Entry 6IEG (X-ray diffraction, 3.55 A resolution); this record covers chain B.

# Chain B
Protein: Exosome RNA helicase MTR4
Source organism: Homo sapiens
Notes: EC 3.6.4.13
Reference sequence: P42285 (MTREX_HUMAN); numbering as in UniProt (aligned over 71-1042)
Amino-acid sequence (1002 residues; numbered 41 to 1042; the number before each row is that of its first residue):
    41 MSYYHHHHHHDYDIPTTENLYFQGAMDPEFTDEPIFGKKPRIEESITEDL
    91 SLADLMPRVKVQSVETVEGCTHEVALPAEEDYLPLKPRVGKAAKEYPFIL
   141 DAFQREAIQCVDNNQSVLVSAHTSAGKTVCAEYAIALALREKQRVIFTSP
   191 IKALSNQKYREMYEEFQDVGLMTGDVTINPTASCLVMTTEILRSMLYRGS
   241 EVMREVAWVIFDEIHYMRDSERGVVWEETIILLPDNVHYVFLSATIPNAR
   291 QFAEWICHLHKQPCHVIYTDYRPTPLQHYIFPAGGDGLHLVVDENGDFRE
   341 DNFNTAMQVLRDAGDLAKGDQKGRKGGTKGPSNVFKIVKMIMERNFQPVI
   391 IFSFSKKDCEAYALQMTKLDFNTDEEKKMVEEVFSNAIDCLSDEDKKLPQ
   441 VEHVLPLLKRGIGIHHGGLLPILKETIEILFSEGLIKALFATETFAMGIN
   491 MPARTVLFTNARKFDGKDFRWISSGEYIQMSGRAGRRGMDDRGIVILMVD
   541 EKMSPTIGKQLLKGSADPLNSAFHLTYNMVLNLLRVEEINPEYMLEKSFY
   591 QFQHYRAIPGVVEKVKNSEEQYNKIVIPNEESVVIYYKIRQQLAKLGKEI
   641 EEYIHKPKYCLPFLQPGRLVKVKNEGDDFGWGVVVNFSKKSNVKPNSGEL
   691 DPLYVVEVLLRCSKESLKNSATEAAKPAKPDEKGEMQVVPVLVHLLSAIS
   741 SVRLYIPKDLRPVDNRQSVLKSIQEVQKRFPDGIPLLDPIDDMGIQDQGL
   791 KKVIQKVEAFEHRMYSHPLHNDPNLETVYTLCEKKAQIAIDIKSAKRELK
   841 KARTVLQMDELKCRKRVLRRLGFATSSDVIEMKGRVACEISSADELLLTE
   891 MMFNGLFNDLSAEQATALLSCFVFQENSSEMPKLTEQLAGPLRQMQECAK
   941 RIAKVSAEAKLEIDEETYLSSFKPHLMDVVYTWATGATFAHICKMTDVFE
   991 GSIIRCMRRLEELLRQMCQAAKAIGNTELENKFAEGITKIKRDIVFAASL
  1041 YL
Not modelled in the structure: 41-92, 353-371, 682-690, 711-713, 841-843, 1038-1042
Sequence notes: initiating methionine (41); expression tag (42-70)
Small-molecule neighbours: ADP (adenosine-5'-diphosphate): Phe-138, Ile-139, Asp-141, His-162, Thr-163, Ser-164, Ala-165, Gly-166, Lys-167, Thr-168, Tyr-311, Pro-313, Arg-527
Swiss-Prot annotation at these positions:
  - motif: Asp-252 to His-255 (DEIH box)
  - binding site (ATP): Ile-139, Ala-161 to Thr-168
  - modified residue: Lys-78 (N6-acetyllysine)
  - cross-link (Glycyl lysine isopeptide (Lys-Gly)): Lys-358 (interchain with G-Cter in SUMO2), Lys-684 (interchain with G-Cter in SUMO2), Lys-723 (interchain with G-Cter in SUMO2)
  - mutagenesis: Glu-253 (E253Q: Abolishes RNA helicase activity), Arg-658 (R658A: Decreased interaction with NRDE2), Glu-697 (E697R: Decreased interaction with NRDE2), Arg-743 (R743E: Decreased interaction with NRDE2. Impairs the binding of both NVL and NOP53), Phe-989 to Glu-990 (Loss of interaction with NRDE2)
What the authors report for this chain:
  - mutagenesis - F989A/E990K: increased binding to ZCCHC8

# In short
Bound to chain B: ADP. Curated annotation (UniProt) lists 9 ATP-binding residues and 6 mutagenesis sites. From
the paper: F989A/E990K increase binding to ZCCHC8.
Chain B is Exosome RNA helicase MTR4 (Homo sapiens); the structure, Crystal structure of human MTR4, was
determined by X-ray diffraction (same publication as 6IEH).
